6HIW - chains DD and CA of the 63 polymer chains in the assembly; structure by electron microscopy, 3.37 A resolution.

Chain DD:
Protein: mS51
From: Trypanosoma brucei brucei
UniProtKB: Q385L8 (Q385L8_TRYB2); numbering as in UniProt (aligned over 1-812)
Chain sequence (812 residues; row label = number of the first residue in the row):
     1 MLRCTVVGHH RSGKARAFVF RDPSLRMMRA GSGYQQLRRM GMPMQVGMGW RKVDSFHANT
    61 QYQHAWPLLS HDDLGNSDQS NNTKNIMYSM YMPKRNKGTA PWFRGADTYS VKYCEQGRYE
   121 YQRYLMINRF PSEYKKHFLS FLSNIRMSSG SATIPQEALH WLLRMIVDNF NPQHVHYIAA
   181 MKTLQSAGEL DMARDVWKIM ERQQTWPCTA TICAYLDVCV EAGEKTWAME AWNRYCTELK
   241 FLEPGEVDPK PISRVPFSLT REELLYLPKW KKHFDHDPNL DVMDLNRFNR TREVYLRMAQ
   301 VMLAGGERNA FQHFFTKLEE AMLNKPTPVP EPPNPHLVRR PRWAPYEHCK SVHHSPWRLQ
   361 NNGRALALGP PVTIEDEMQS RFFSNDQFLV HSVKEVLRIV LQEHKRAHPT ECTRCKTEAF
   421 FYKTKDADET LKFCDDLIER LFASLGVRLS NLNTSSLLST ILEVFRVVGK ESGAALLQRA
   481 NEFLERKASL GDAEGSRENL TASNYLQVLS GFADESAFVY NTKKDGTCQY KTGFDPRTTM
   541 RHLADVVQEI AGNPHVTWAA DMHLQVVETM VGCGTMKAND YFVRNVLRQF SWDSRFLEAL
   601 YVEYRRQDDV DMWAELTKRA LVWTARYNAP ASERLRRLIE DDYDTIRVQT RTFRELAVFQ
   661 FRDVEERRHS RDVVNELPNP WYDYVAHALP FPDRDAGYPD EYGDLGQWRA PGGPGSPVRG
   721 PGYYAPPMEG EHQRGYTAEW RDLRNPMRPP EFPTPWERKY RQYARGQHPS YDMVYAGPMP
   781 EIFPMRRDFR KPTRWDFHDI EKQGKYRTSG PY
Not modelled in the structure: 1-9, 722-733
Construct notes: conflict Pro371 (Ser in Q385L8), Ala599 (Val in Q385L8)

Chain CA:
Molecule: 9S rRNA
From: Trypanosoma brucei brucei
Sequence (621 nucleotides; row label = number of the first residue in the row):
     1 UAAAUUAUGG UCAAUUGUUA GUAUUCAUAU UAAUUUUUUU AAAUGUUUUA UCAUUUUAUA
    61 AAGGUUUAUU UUUGAAAGAU UUUUUGUAUA AAAUUUUAGG AAUAGUUAAU AAUAAUUUAU
   121 AAUUUUGAUU AGAUUGUUUU GUUAAUGCUA UUAGAUGGGU GUGGAAAAAU AAAAAAAAUA
   181 AUUAAUAUAU AUCAAUAAUA AAUUAAAUUA AUCUAUUAGU CAGAAAUGGA UGCCAGCCGU
   241 UGCGGUAAUU UCUAUGCUUU UAAAUAUUAU ACAAUUAUCA UAUUAAAUUG UUAAGUGUUG
   301 AUUUAACCAA UAAAAAUAUA AAUAAUUUUU AUUUGUUUUU AAACACCAUU AGGUAUAUGC
   361 AAAUAUAAAA UUAUAGUAAU UAUAAAUUAU AUUAUAUUAU AUUUAUUCAU AUAAUUAAUA
   421 GGAUAAUAUU UGUAGUUUUU GAUACCAUGA UAAGGAUUAU AAAUUGAAAG UGUUAAUAUC
   481 AUAAUCAAAA UUUAUUAUUU AUAUUAAAUA UGUAUGUGUA GAUAAAAUAA GAAAUUAAAA
   541 AGGUAUUGUU GCCCACCAAU UUUUAUAAUA AAAAUAACGU GCAGUAAUUA AUAUAUUUAU
   601 AAAAAUAUAU UUUUUUUUUU U
Construct notes: conflict U298 (C2839 in 343546), U473 (G3014 in 343546); insertion (614-621)
Bound ions: Mg2+ site 1 near A27 (its only coordinating residue here); Mg2+ site 2: A60, A61, A155; Mg2+ site 3 near U65 (its only coordinating residue here); Mg2+ site 4 near A68 (its only coordinating residue here); Mg2+ site 5 near A76 (its only coordinating residue here); Mg2+ site 6: A224, A225; Mg2+ site 7 near U231 (its only coordinating residue here); Mg2+ site 8: U281, A367; Mg2+ site 9 near U339 (its only coordinating residue here); Mg2+ site 10 near A385 (its only coordinating residue here); Mg2+ site 11: A386, U387; Mg2+ site 12 near A541 (its only coordinating residue here); 5 more Mg2+ sites not listed
Small-molecule neighbours:
  - spermidine (SPD), molecule 1: A27, U28, G239, A266, U267, U268
  - spermidine (SPD), molecule 2: A218, U259, U261, A262, A263, A264
  - spermidine (SPD), molecule 3: U398, A399, U457, U458, A459
  - spermidine (SPD), molecule 4: A452, A453, G454, G466, A467, A468, A469, G470
  - spermine (SPM): U66, U67, U95, U96, U97, U125, U126, G127, A128, U129

Chain DD / chain CA interface:
Pairs across the interface - 89 pairs, chain DD then chain CA:
  His10(DD) - A23(CA)  hydrogen bond to the sugar
  His10(DD) - U24(CA)  base contact
  His10(DD) - A370(CA)  hydrogen bond to the sugar
  His10(DD) - U371(CA)  sugar contact
  Arg11(DD) - U278(CA)  salt bridge to the phosphate
  Ser12(DD) - A369(CA)  sugar contact
  Ser12(DD) - A370(CA)  phosphate contact
  Ser12(DD) - U371(CA)  hydrogen bond to the phosphate
  Gly13(DD) - A369(CA)  sugar contact
  Gly13(DD) - A370(CA)  sugar contact
  Lys14(DD) - U24(CA)  hydrogen bond to the sugar
  Lys14(DD) - U25(CA)  salt bridge to the phosphate
  Lys14(DD) - C272(CA)  hydrogen bond to the sugar
  Lys14(DD) - A369(CA)  sugar contact
  Ala15(DD) - C272(CA)  hydrogen bond to the sugar
  Ala15(DD) - A277(CA)  base contact
  Arg16(DD) - U24(CA)  salt bridge to the phosphate
  Arg16(DD) - U25(CA)  salt bridge to the phosphate
  Ala17(DD) - A273(CA)  phosphate contact
  Arg21(DD) - A273(CA)  salt bridge to the phosphate
  Arg21(DD) - A274(CA)  hydrogen bond to the base
  Pro23(DD) - A13(CA)  base contact
  Pro23(DD) - U15(CA)  base contact
  Ser24(DD) - A13(CA)  base contact
  Arg26(DD) - A145(CA)  base contact
  Arg26(DD) - U146(CA)  hydrogen bond to the base
  Met27(DD) - A13(CA)  base contact
  Arg29(DD) - U146(CA)  base contact
  Ala30(DD) - A145(CA)  sugar contact
  Ala30(DD) - U146(CA)  sugar contact
  Gly33(DD) - U146(CA)  phosphate contact
  Tyr34(DD) - G147(CA)  hydrogen bond to the phosphate
  Gln35(DD) - U146(CA)  phosphate contact
  Gln36(DD) - U146(CA)  phosphate contact
  Arg38(DD) - U138(CA)  sugar contact
  Met44(DD) - U137(CA)  hydrogen bond to the sugar
  Gln45(DD) - U138(CA)  base contact
  Val46(DD) - U137(CA)  base contact
  Val46(DD) - U138(CA)  hydrogen bond to the phosphate
  Gly47(DD) - U138(CA)  hydrogen bond to the phosphate
  Gly49(DD) - U138(CA)  base contact
  Gly49(DD) - U139(CA)  base contact
  Trp50(DD) - U138(CA)  stacking on the base
  Trp50(DD) - U139(CA)  base contact
  Lys52(DD) - U138(CA)  hydrogen bond to the base
  Phe56(DD) - A195(CA)  stacking on the base
  His57(DD) - A195(CA)  salt bridge to the phosphate
  Gly75(DD) - U199(CA)  base contact
  Arg95(DD) - C12(CA)  hydrogen bond to the sugar
  Arg95(DD) - A13(CA)  hydrogen bond to the phosphate
  Arg95(DD) - A14(CA)  salt bridge to the phosphate
  Lys97(DD) - U31(CA)  sugar contact
  Lys97(DD) - A32(CA)  phosphate contact
  Lys97(DD) - U142(CA)  salt bridge to the phosphate
  Ala100(DD) - C12(CA)  base contact
  Asp107(DD) - U11(CA)  hydrogen bond to the base
  Thr108(DD) - U11(CA)  hydrogen bond to the sugar
  Tyr109(DD) - U11(CA)  base contact
  Ser110(DD) - G10(CA)  phosphate contact
  Ser110(DD) - U11(CA)  base contact
  Lys112(DD) - G10(CA)  hydrogen bond to the base
  Lys136(DD) - G86(CA)  hydrogen bond to the base
  Lys136(DD) - U87(CA)  hydrogen bond to the base
  Lys136(DD) - A88(CA)  salt bridge to the phosphate
  Leu139(DD) - G86(CA)  base contact
  Ser140(DD) - G86(CA)  base contact
  Ser143(DD) - U85(CA)  base contact
  Ser143(DD) - G86(CA)  base contact
  Ser151(DD) - A79(CA)  sugar contact
  Ser151(DD) - U80(CA)  sugar contact
  Ala152(DD) - A79(CA)  base contact
  Arg339(DD) - U84(CA)  hydrogen bond to the base
  Arg339(DD) - U85(CA)  hydrogen bond to the base
  Arg342(DD) - U85(CA)  hydrogen bond to the sugar
  Arg342(DD) - G86(CA)  sugar contact
  Lys350(DD) - U82(CA)  sugar contact
  Gln707(DD) - U11(CA)  sugar contact
  Trp708(DD) - C12(CA)  phosphate contact
  Arg709(DD) - G10(CA)  base contact
  Ala710(DD) - G10(CA)  hydrogen bond to the base
  Gly713(DD) - G10(CA)  base contact
  Tyr763(DD) - U6(CA)  stacking on the base
  Ala764(DD) - U6(CA)  base contact
  Ser770(DD) - A7(CA)  hydrogen bond to the base
  Asp772(DD) - A7(CA)  hydrogen bond to the sugar
  Met773(DD) - A7(CA)  sugar contact
  Met773(DD) - U8(CA)  phosphate contact
  Lys805(DD) - U258(CA)  salt bridge to the phosphate
  Lys805(DD) - U259(CA)  salt bridge to the phosphate
Interface residues without a listed pair, chain DD (66 interface residues in all): Phe18, Met48, Asn96, Ser149, Gly150, Gly363, Pro714, Tyr806
Interface residues without a listed pair, chain CA (48 interface residues in all): U83, A92, G141, U143, A144, C279, U381

In short:
The interface between chain DD and chain CA involves 66 residues on one side and 48 on the other, with 26
hydrogen bonds, 11 salt bridges and 3 aromatic stacking contacts. Among the polar pairs are
Arg21(DD)-A274(CA), Arg26(DD)-U146(CA) and Lys52(DD)-U138(CA).
Chain DD is mS51 and chain CA is 9S rRNA, both from Trypanosoma brucei brucei; the structure, Cryo-EM
structure of the Trypanosoma brucei mitochondrial ribosome - This entry contains the complete small
mitoribosomal ..., was determined by electron microscopy together with 6HIV, 6HIX, 6HIY and 6HIZ from the same
study.
